Entry 9KMH (electron microscopy, 3.50 A resolution); this record covers chains cs and dx of the 107 polymer chains in the assembly.

# Chain cs
Protein: Terminator protein
Source organism: Escherichia phage FCWL1
UniProt: A0AAX4MU51 (A0AAX4MU51_9CAUD); residues 1-132 here = UniProt positions 1-132
Sequence (132 residues; each row starts with the number of its first residue):
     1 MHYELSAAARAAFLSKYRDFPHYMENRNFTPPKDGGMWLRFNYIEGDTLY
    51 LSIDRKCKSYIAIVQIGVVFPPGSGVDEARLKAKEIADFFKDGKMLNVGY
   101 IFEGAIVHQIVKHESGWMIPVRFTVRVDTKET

# Chain dx
Protein: Connector protein
Source organism: Escherichia phage FCWL1
UniProt: A0AAX4MUS4 (A0AAX4MUS4_9CAUD); residue numbers follow UniProt; this construct covers 1-123
Sequence (123 residues; numbered 1 to 123; the number before each row is that of its first residue):
     1 MNYSQIERMARKGVAFFTDPSRPMNLIKQGEYGYDENGFEIPPMEQVIPI
    51 SGATRRPNAREIDGETIRASDILGIFNNDHEINEGDYIEIDGIRHVVVDA
   101 RPVQASLEPVAYRPVLRRVSVGG
Disordered / not traced: 122-123

# Chain cs / chain dx interface
Contacting residue pairs (31):
  Tyr-23(cs) / Glu-65(dx)  hydrogen bond (side chain-backbone)
  Tyr-23(cs) / Thr-66(dx)
  Tyr-23(cs) / Ile-67(dx)  hydrophobic
  Arg-27(cs) / Thr-66(dx)
  Phe-29(cs) / Thr-66(dx)
  Phe-29(cs) / Ile-67(dx)
  Thr-30(cs) / Ile-67(dx)
  Pro-31(cs) / Ile-67(dx)
  Pro-31(cs) / Arg-118(dx)  hydrogen bond (backbone-side chain)
  Pro-32(cs) / Arg-118(dx)  hydrogen bond (backbone-side chain)
  Lys-33(cs) / Gly-92(dx)
  Lys-33(cs) / Arg-94(dx)
  Asp-34(cs) / Arg-94(dx)  hydrogen bond (backbone-side chain)
  Gly-35(cs) / Val-119(dx)
  Trp-38(cs) / Ser-120(dx)  hydrogen bond
  Arg-40(cs) / Ile-62(dx)
  Arg-40(cs) / Glu-65(dx)  salt bridge
  Asn-42(cs) / Glu-65(dx)  hydrogen bond
  Val-69(cs) / Ser-120(dx)
  Pro-71(cs) / Val-119(dx)  hydrophobic
  Pro-72(cs) / Tyr-87(dx)  hydrogen bond (backbone-side chain)
  Gly-73(cs) / Gln-29(dx)  hydrogen bond (backbone-side chain)
  Asp-77(cs) / Glu-40(dx)
  Glu-78(cs) / Ile-41(dx)
  His-113(cs) / Arg-60(dx)  hydrogen bond
  His-113(cs) / Arg-117(dx)
  Glu-114(cs) / Val-98(dx)
  Glu-114(cs) / Arg-117(dx)  salt bridge
  Ser-115(cs) / Arg-60(dx)  hydrogen bond
  Ser-115(cs) / Ser-120(dx)
  Gly-116(cs) / Ser-120(dx)  hydrogen bond (backbone-backbone)
Other interface residues (no listed pair), chain cs (24 interface residues in all): Asn-26, Asn-28
Other interface residues (no listed pair), chain dx (20 interface residues in all): Phe-39, Arg-68, Ile-93, Val-121

# In short
24 residues of chain cs face 20 of chain dx across their interface; the contacts include 11 hydrogen bonds and
2 salt bridges. Polar pairs include Arg-40(cs)/Glu-65(dx), Glu-114(cs)/Arg-117(dx) and Tyr-23(cs)/Glu-65(dx).
Chain cs is Terminator protein and chain dx is Connector protein, both from Escherichia phage FCWL1; the
structure, The Composite Cryo-EM Structure of the Portal Vertex of Bacteriophage FCWL1, was determined by
electron microscopy, deposited together with 9JLF and 9KMG.
